Entry 3P57 (X-ray diffraction, 2.19 A resolution); this record covers chains J and P of the 13 polymer chains in the assembly.

[Chain J]
Name: Myocyte-specific enhancer factor 2A
Source organism: Homo sapiens
Notes: fragment: N terminal domain
UniProt: Q02078 (MEF2A_HUMAN); numbering as in UniProt (aligned over 2-91)
Sequence (90 residues; numbered 2 to 91; the number before each row is that of its first residue):
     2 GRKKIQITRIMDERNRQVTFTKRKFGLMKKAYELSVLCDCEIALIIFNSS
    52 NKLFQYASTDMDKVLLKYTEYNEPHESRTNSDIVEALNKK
UniProt features mapped onto this chain:
  - DNA-binding region: A58 to E86 (Mef2-type)
  - modified residue: S59 (Phosphoserine)

[Chain P]
Name: Histone acetyltransferase p300
Source organism: Homo sapiens
Notes: EC 2.3.1.48
UniProt: Q09472 (EP300_HUMAN); residues 4-113 here correspond to UniProt positions 1726-1835 (UniProt number = residue number + 1722)
Sequence (112 residues; numbered 2 to 113; the number before each row is that of its first residue):
     2 HMSPGDSRRLSIQRCIQSLVHACQCRNANCSLPSCQKMKRVVQHTKGCKR
    52 KTNGGCPICKQLIALCCYHAKHCQENKCPVPFCLNIKQKLRQQQLQHRLQ
   102 QAQMLRRRMASM
Disordered / not traced: 50-56
Construct notes: expression tag (2-3)
UniProt features mapped onto this chain:
  - zinc finger: G6 to I87 (TAZ-type 2)
  - modified residue: S4 (Phosphoserine)
Bound ions: Zn2+ site 1: H22, C26, C31, C36; Zn2+ site 2: H45, C49, C57, C60; Zn2+ site 3: H70, C74, C79, C84
Reported in the primary citation:
  - mutagenesis - Q93A, Q93Y: unchanged binding to Myocyte-specific enhancer factor 2A (chain J)
  - mutagenesis - R9A/Y69A, Q18Y: increased binding to Myocyte-specific enhancer factor 2A (chain J)
  - mutagenesis - L11A/R15A/Q18A, L11R/R15A, L96A/L100A: decreased binding to Myocyte-specific enhancer factor 2A (chain J)

[Interface between chain J and chain P]
Pairs across the interface (10):
  T60(J) - K61(P)
  D61(J) - K61(P)
  D63(J) - A65(P)
  D63(J) - Y69(P)
  L66(J) - R9(P)
  L67(J) - C68(P)  hydrophobic
  L67(J) - Y69(P)  hydrophobic
  L67(J) - K72(P)
  T70(J) - R9(P)
  E71(J) - K72(P)  salt bridge
Interface residues without a listed pair, chain P (7 interface residues in all): Q62
From the paper, about this interface:
  - pairs named by the authors: D61(J)-K61(P), L67(J)-Y69(P) (hydrophobic contact), E71(J)-K72(P) (salt bridge)
  - interface residues, chain J: D63(J)
  - interface residues, chain P: Q62(P), A65(P)

[Summary]
The chain J/chain P interface involves 7 residues from each chain, with 1 salt bridge. Its one salt-bridged
contact is E71(J)-K72(P). The paper describes a contact between D61(J) and K61(P); a hydrophobic contact
between L67(J) and Y69(P); a salt bridge between E71(J) and K72(P). From the paper: L11A/R15A/Q18A, L11R/R15A
and L96A/L100A of chain P reduce binding to Myocyte-specific enhancer factor 2A (chain J); interface residues
D63(J) and Q62(P) among others; 7 substitutions were tested in all.
Chain J is Myocyte-specific enhancer factor 2A and chain P is Histone acetyltransferase p300, both from Homo
sapiens; the structure, Crystal structure of the p300 TAZ2 domain bound to MEF2 on DNA, was determined by
X-ray diffraction.
